4ZWP - chains A and B; structure by X-ray diffraction, 2.40 A resolution.

Chain A (and B):
Name: OPAA organophosphate prolidase anhydrolase
Source organism: Alteromonas sp
Notes: EC 3.4.13.9; chain B of this document is another copy of the same molecule, construct and numbering; everything in this record applies to it too
UniProtKB: Q44238 (PEPQ_ALTSX); residue numbers follow UniProt; this construct covers 1-437
Chain sequence (440 residues; row label = number of the first residue in the row):
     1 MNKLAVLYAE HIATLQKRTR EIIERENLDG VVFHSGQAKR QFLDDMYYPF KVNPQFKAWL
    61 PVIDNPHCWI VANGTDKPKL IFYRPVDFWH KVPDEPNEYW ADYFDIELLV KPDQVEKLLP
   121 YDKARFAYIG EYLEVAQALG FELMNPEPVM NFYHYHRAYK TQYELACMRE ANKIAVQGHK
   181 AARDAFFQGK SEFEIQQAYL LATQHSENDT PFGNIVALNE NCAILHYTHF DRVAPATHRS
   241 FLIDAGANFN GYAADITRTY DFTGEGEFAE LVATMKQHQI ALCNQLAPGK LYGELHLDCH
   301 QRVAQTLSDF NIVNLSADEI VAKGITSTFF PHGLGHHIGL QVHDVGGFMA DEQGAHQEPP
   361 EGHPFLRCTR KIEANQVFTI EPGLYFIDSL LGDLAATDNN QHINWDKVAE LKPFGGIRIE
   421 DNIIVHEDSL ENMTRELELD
Unresolved in the structure: 1-2, 90-96, 356-364 (chain B: 1, 91-95, 361-366)
Differences from the reference sequence: variant Thr210 (Asn in Q44238), Pro211 (Ala in Q44238), Asn314 (Asp in Q44238); engineered mutation Phe212 (Tyr in Q44238); expression tag (438-440)
Bound ions: Mn2+ site 1: Asn27, Asp29; Mn2+ site 2: Asp244, Asp255, Glu420 (together with M44); Mn2+ site 3: Asp255, His336, Glu381, Glu420 (together with M44); barium ion near Asp309 (its only coordinating residue here)
Ligand contacts: M44 (N,N'-bis(1-methylethyl)phosphorodiamidic acid): Phe212, Ile215, Leu225, His226, Asp244, Asp255, His332, His336, Val342, His343, Glu381, Arg418, Glu420
Curated features (UniProtKB/Swiss-Prot):
  - binding site (Mn(2+)): Asp244, Asp255, His336, Glu381, Glu420

How chain A and chain B interact:
Contacting residue pairs (71):
  Lys39(A) with Tyr48(B)
  Gln41(A) with Lys51(B)
  Phe42(A) with Asn53(B); Pro54(B); Gly130(B); Glu131(B); Asn145(B)
  Leu43(A) with Asn53(B); Gln55(B); Met150(B), hydrophobic; Gln341(B), hydrogen bond (backbone-side chain)
  Asp44(A) with Gln341(B), hydrogen bond
  Asp45(A) with His343(B), salt bridge
  Met46(A) with Phe212(B), hydrophobic; His343(B)
  Tyr48(A) with Lys39(B); Pro49(B); Lys51(B)
  Pro49(A) with Tyr48(B); Pro49(B)
  Lys51(A) with Gln41(B); Tyr48(B)
  Asn53(A) with Phe42(B)
  Pro54(A) with Phe42(B)
  Gln55(A) with Leu43(B)
  Phe88(A) with Leu225(B), hydrophobic; Pro331(B), hydrophobic; Ser389(B); Leu390(B), hydrophobic
  Trp89(A) with Ile224(B); Leu225(B), hydrophobic; His226(B), hydrogen bond (backbone-backbone)
  Gly130(A) with Phe42(B)
  Glu131(A) with Phe42(B)
  Asn145(A) with Phe42(B)
  Met150(A) with Leu43(B), hydrophobic
  Phe193(A) with Leu200(B); Gln204(B); His205(B)
  Leu200(A) with Phe193(B)
  Gln204(A) with Phe193(B); Arg232(B), hydrogen bond (backbone-side chain)
  His205(A) with Phe193(B)
  Ser206(A) with Phe193(B); Glu207(B); Phe230(B); Arg232(B)
  Glu207(A) with Ser206(B); Glu207(B), hydrogen bond (backbone-side chain); Asn208(B), hydrogen bond (side chain-backbone)
  Asn208(A) with Glu207(B), hydrogen bond (backbone-side chain); Asn208(B), hydrogen bond
  Asp209(A) with Arg232(B), salt bridge
  Phe212(A) with Met46(B), hydrophobic
  Ile224(A) with Trp89(B)
  Leu225(A) with Phe88(B), hydrophobic; Trp89(B), hydrophobic
  His226(A) with Trp89(B), hydrogen bond (backbone-backbone); His90(B)
  Phe230(A) with Ser206(B)
  Arg232(A) with Gln204(B), hydrogen bond (side chain-backbone); Ser206(B); Asp209(B), salt bridge
  Gln341(A) with Leu43(B), hydrogen bond (side chain-backbone); Asp44(B)
  Val342(A) with Met46(B), hydrophobic
  His343(A) with Asp45(B), salt bridge
  Arg367(A) with Asp45(B), salt bridge
  Ile387(A) with Phe88(B), hydrophobic
  Ser389(A) with Phe88(B)
  Leu390(A) with Phe88(B), hydrophobic
Other interface residues (no listed pair), chain A (49 interface residues in all): Asp64, His154, Gln197, Leu201, Pro211, Ala223, Tyr227, Pro331, His332
Other interface residues (no listed pair), chain B (48 interface residues in all): His154, Gln197, Leu201, Pro211, His229, His332, Val342, Arg367, Ile387

Overview:
The interface between chain A and chain B involves 49 residues on one side and 48 on the other; the contacts
include 11 hydrogen bonds and 5 salt bridges. Among the polar pairs are Asp45(A)-His343(B),
Asp209(A)-Arg232(B) and Arg367(A)-Asp45(B). Ligands of chain A: compound M44.
Both chains are OPAA organophosphate prolidase anhydrolase (Alteromonas sp). Entry 4ZWP (Crystal structure of
organophosphate anhydrolase/prolidase mutant Y212F) was determined by X-ray diffraction together with 4ZWO and
4ZWU from the same study.
